PDB entry 3ZTJ | X-ray diffraction, 3.41 A resolution | chains B and H of the 12 polymer chains in the assembly

# Chain B
Name: Hemagglutinin HA2 chain
Organism: Influenza A virus
Reference sequence: P03437 (HEMA_I68A0); residues 1-175 here correspond to UniProt positions 346-520 (UniProt number = residue number + 345)
Amino-acid sequence (175 residues; each row starts with the number of its first residue):
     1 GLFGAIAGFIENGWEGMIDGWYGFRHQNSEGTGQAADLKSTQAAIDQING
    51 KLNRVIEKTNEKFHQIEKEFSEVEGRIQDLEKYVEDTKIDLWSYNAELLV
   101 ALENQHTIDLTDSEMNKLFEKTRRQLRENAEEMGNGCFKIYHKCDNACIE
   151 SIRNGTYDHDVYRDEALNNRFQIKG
Unresolved in the structure: 173-175
Cystine bridges: Cys144-Cys148
Covalent attachments: N-acetylglucosamine (NAG) linked to Asn154
Swiss-Prot annotation at these positions:
  - glycosylation: Asn154 (N-linked (GlcNAc...) asparagine)

# Chain H
Name: FI6V3 antibody light chain
Organism: Homo sapiens
Notes: antibody fragment or engineered binder
Amino-acid sequence (218 residues; row label = number of the first residue in the row; a row labelled like 27A-27D holds insertion residues (27A, then the next letters in order)):
     1 DIVMTQSPDSLAVSLGERATINCKSSQ
27A-27D SVTF
    28 NYKNYLAWYQQKPGQPPKLLIYWASTRESGVPDRFSGSGSGTDFTLTISS
    78 LQAEDVAVYYCQQHYRTPPTFGQGTKVEIKRTVAAPSVFIFPPSDEQLKS
   128 GTASVVCLLNNFYPREAKVQWKVDNALQSGNSQESVTEQDSKDSTYSLSS
   178 TLTLSKADYEKHKVYACEVTHQGLSSPVTKSFNRGEC
Unresolved in the structure: 104-214
Cystine bridges: Cys23-Cys88
What the authors report for this chain:
  - mutagenesis - R93S: decreased binding to group 2 HA

# How chain B and chain H interact
Contacting residue pairs (6; chain B residue first):
  Leu38(B) with Arg93(H)
  Lys39(B) with Phe27D(H)
  Gln42(B) with Phe27D(H); Tyr92(H)
  Ala43(B) with Phe27D(H)
  Asp46(B) with Tyr32(H), hydrogen bond

# Overview
Chain B and chain H form an interface of 5 and 4 residues respectively; the contacts include 1 hydrogen bond.
Its one hydrogen-bonded contact is Asp46(B)-Tyr32(H). N-acetylglucosamine is covalently linked to Asn154(B).
The paper reports that R93S of chain H reduces binding to group 2 HA.
Here chain B is Hemagglutinin HA2 chain (Influenza A virus) and chain H is FI6V3 antibody light chain (Homo
sapiens). Entry 3ZTJ (Structure of influenza A neutralizing antibody selected from cultures of single human
plasma cells in complex ...) was determined by X-ray diffraction together with 3ZTN from the same study.
